8U9R - chains B and C of the 14 polymer chains in the assembly; structure by X-ray diffraction, 3.34 A resolution.

# Chain B
Name: DNA-directed RNA polymerase subunit beta
Source organism: Saccharomyces cerevisiae
Notes: EC 2.7.7.6
UniProtKB: A0A6A5Q4H2 (A0A6A5Q4H2_YEASX); numbering as in UniProt (aligned over 1-1224)
Amino-acid sequence (1224 residues; row label = number of the first residue in the row):
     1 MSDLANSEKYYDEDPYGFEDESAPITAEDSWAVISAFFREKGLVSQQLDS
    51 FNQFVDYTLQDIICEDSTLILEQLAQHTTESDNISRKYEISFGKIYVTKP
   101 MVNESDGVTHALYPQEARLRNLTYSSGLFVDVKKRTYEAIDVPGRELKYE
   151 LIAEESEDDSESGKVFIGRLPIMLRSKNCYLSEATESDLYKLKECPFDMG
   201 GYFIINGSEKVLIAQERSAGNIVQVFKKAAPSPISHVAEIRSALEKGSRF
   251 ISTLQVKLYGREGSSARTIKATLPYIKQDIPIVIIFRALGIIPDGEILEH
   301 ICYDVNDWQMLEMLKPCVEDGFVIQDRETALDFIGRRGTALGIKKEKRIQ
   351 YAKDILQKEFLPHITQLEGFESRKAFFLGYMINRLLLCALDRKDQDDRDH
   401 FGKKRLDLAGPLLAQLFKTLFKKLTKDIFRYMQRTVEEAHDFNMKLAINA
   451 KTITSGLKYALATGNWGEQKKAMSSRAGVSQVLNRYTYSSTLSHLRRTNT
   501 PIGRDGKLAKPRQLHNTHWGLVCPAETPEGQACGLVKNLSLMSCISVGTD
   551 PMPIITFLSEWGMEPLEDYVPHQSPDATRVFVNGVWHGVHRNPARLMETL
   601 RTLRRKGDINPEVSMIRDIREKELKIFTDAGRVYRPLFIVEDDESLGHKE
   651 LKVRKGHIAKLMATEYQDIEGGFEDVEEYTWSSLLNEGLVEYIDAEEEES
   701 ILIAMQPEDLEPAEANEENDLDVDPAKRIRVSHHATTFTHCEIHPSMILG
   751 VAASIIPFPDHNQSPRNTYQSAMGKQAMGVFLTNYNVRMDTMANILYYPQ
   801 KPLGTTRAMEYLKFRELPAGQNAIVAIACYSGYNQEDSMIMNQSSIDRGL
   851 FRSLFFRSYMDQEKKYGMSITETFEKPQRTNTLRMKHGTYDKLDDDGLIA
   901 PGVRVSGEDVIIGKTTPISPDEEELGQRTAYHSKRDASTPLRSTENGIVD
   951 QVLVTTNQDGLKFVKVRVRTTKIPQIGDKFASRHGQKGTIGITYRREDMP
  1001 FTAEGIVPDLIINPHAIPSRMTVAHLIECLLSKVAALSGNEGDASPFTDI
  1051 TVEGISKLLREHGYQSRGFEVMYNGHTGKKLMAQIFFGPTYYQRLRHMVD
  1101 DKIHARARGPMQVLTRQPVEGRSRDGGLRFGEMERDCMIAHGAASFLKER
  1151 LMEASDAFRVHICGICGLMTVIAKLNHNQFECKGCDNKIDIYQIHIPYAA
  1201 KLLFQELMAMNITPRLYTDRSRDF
Unresolved in the structure: 1-19, 65-89, 133-164, 247, 336-347, 434-445, 503-509, 643-650, 667-679, 713-725, 879-883, 917-933
Metal / ion sites: Zn2+: Cys1163, Cys1166, Cys1182, Cys1185
Residues lining bound ligands: ATP (adenosine-5'-triphosphate): Arg766, Asp837, Gly985, Lys987, Ser1019, Arg1020
From the paper describing this entry:
  - mutagenesis - E529A, E529D, Y769F: increased catalytic activity (citing earlier work)
  - mutagenesis - E529Q: decreased catalytic activity (citing earlier work)

# Chain C
Name: DNA-directed RNA polymerase II subunit RPB3
Source organism: Saccharomyces cerevisiae
UniProtKB: A0A6A5Q0Z3 (A0A6A5Q0Z3_YEASX); residue numbers follow UniProt; this construct covers 1-318
Amino-acid sequence (318 residues; each row starts with the number of its first residue):
     1 MSEEGPQVKIREASKDNVDFILSNVDLAMANSLRRVMIAEIPTLAIDSVE
    51 VETNTTVLADEFIAHRLGLIPLQSMDIEQLEYSRDCFCEDHCDKCSVVLT
   101 LQAFGESESTTNVYSKDLVIVSNLMGRNIGHPIIQDKEGNGVLICKLRKG
   151 QELKLTCVAKKGIAKEHAKWGPAAAIEFEYDPWNKLKHTDYWYEQDSAKE
   201 WPQSKNCEYEDPPNEGDPFDYKAQADTFYMNVESVGSIPVDQVVVRGIDT
   251 LQKKVASILLALTQMDQDKVNFASGDNNTASNMLGSNEDVMMTGAEQDPY
   301 SNASQMGNTGSGGYDNAW
Unresolved in the structure: 1-2, 268-318
Metal / ion sites: Zn2+: Cys86, Cys88, Cys92, Cys95

# How chain B and chain C interact
Contacting residue pairs (78):
  Tyr785(B) - Val57(C)
  Asn786(B) - Val57(C)  hydrogen bond (side chain-backbone)
  Tyr797(B) - Glu61(C)
  Tyr797(B) - Phe62(C)  hydrophobic
  Tyr797(B) - His65(C)
  Tyr798(B) - Phe62(C)
  Tyr798(B) - His65(C)  hydrogen bond
  Tyr798(B) - Arg66(C)  hydrogen bond
  Ser844(B) - Ala168(C)
  Asp847(B) - His65(C)
  Asp847(B) - His167(C)  hydrogen bond (backbone-side chain)
  Asp847(B) - Ala168(C)
  Arg848(B) - His65(C)
  Arg848(B) - Leu69(C)
  Arg848(B) - Ala168(C)
  Gly849(B) - His65(C)
  Arg852(B) - His65(C)
  Arg852(B) - His167(C)
  Arg969(B) - Ala59(C)
  Arg969(B) - Asp60(C)  salt bridge
  Arg969(B) - Glu61(C)  salt bridge
  Thr971(B) - Glu61(C)  hydrogen bond
  Arg996(B) - Arg34(C)  hydrogen bond (backbone-side chain)
  Arg996(B) - Ile38(C)
  Arg996(B) - Ala174(C)  hydrogen bond (side chain-backbone)
  Glu997(B) - Arg34(C)  hydrogen bond (backbone-side chain)
  Glu997(B) - Arg35(C)  hydrogen bond (backbone-side chain)
  Glu997(B) - Ile38(C)
  Glu997(B) - Ala39(C)
  Asp998(B) - Arg35(C)  salt bridge
  Met999(B) - Arg34(C)
  Phe1001(B) - Arg34(C)
  Phe1001(B) - Phe178(C)  hydrophobic
  Ala1003(B) - Glu177(C)
  Ala1003(B) - Phe178(C)  hydrogen bond (backbone-backbone)
  Gly1005(B) - Ile176(C)
  Arg1060(B) - Lys199(C)  hydrogen bond (side chain-backbone)
  Arg1060(B) - Pro202(C)
  Gly1063(B) - Pro202(C)
  Gln1065(B) - Trp192(C)
  Gln1065(B) - Glu200(C)
  Gln1065(B) - Trp201(C)
  Arg1067(B) - Trp192(C)
  Arg1067(B) - Glu194(C)  salt bridge
  Phe1069(B) - Trp192(C)
  Phe1069(B) - Trp201(C)
  Glu1070(B) - Trp201(C)
  Val1071(B) - Tyr191(C)  hydrophobic
  Val1071(B) - Trp201(C)
  Tyr1073(B) - Glu179(C)
  Tyr1073(B) - Tyr180(C)  hydrophobic
  Gly1075(B) - Asn31(C)  hydrogen bond (backbone-side chain)
  Gly1075(B) - Arg34(C)  hydrogen bond (backbone-side chain)
  Gly1075(B) - Arg35(C)
  His1076(B) - Asn31(C)
  His1076(B) - Arg35(C)
  Thr1077(B) - Leu27(C)
  Thr1077(B) - Asn31(C)
  Gly1078(B) - Leu27(C)
  Gly1078(B) - Asn31(C)
  Lys1079(B) - Leu27(C)
  Lys1079(B) - Tyr180(C)
  Lys1079(B) - His188(C)
  Lys1080(B) - Tyr180(C)  hydrogen bond (backbone-side chain)
  Lys1080(B) - Asp181(C)  salt bridge
  Lys1080(B) - His188(C)
  Leu1081(B) - His188(C)
  Leu1081(B) - Thr189(C)  hydrogen bond (backbone-side chain)
  Met1082(B) - Lys187(C)
  Met1082(B) - His188(C)
  Met1082(B) - Thr189(C)
  Met1082(B) - Asp190(C)  hydrogen bond (side chain-backbone)
  Ala1083(B) - Thr189(C)
  Gln1084(B) - Thr189(C)  hydrogen bond
  Gln1084(B) - Asp190(C)
  Gln1084(B) - Tyr191(C)
  Gln1084(B) - Trp192(C)  hydrogen bond (side chain-backbone)
  Gln1084(B) - Trp201(C)
Other interface residues (no listed pair), chain B (44 interface residues in all): Leu854, Thr970, Arg995, Thr1002, Glu1004, Tyr1064, Ser1066, Asn1074
Other interface residues (no listed pair), chain C (41 interface residues in all): Ala28, Thr56, Ala164, Lys165, Ala173, Ala175, Asn184

# In short
The interface between chain B and chain C involves 44 residues on one side and 41 on the other; the contacts
include 18 hydrogen bonds and 5 salt bridges. Among the polar pairs are Arg969(B)-Asp60(C), Arg969(B)-Glu61(C)
and Asp998(B)-Arg35(C). The paper reports that E529A, E529D and Y769F of chain B increase catalytic activity;
E529Q of chain B reduces catalytic activity.
Here chain B is DNA-directed RNA polymerase subunit beta and chain C is DNA-directed RNA polymerase II subunit
RPB3, both from Saccharomyces cerevisiae. Entry 8U9R (Structural basis of transcription: RNA polymerase II
substrate binding and metal coordination using a free-electron laser) was determined by X-ray diffraction,
deposited together with 9BVT, 9BW0 and 8U9X.
